PDB entry 9GMS | electron microscopy, 1.98 A resolution | chains B and E of the 4 polymer chains in the assembly

== Chain B ==
Protein: Polyribonucleotide nucleotidyltransferase
From: Mycobacterium tuberculosis
Notes: EC 2.7.7.8
UniProtKB: P9WI57 (PNP_MYCTU); residue numbers follow UniProt; this construct covers 4-596
Amino-acid sequence (593 residues; each row starts with the number of its first residue):
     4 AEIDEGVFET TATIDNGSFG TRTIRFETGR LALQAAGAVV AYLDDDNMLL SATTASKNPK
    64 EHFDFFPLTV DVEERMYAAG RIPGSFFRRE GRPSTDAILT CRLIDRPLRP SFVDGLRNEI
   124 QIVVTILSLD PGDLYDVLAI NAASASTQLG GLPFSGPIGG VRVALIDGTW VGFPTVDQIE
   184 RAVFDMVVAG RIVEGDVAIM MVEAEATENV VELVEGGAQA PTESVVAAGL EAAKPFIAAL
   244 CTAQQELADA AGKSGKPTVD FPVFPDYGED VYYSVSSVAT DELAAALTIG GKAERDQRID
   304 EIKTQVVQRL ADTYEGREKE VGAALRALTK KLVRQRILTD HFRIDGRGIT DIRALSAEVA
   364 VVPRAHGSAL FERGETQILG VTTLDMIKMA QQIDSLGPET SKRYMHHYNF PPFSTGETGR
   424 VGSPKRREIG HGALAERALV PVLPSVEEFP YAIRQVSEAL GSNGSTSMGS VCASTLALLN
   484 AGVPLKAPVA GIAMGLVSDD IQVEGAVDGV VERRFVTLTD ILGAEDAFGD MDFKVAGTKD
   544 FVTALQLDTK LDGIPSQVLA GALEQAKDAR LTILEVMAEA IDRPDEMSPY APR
Disordered / not traced: 589-596
Swiss-Prot annotation at these positions:
  - binding site (Mg(2+)): Asp529, Asp535
Small-molecule neighbours: A1IM2 (1-[[4-[4-[[2-phenyl-5-(trifluoromethyl)-1,3-oxazol-4-yl]carbonylamino]phenyl]phenyl]carbonylamino]cyclopentane-1-carboxylic acid): Ile302, Lys306, Leu328, Arg329, Thr332, Tyr411, Phe413, His434, Ser465, Asn466, Gly467, Ser468, Thr469, Ser470, Gly526, Ala527, Ala530, Phe531

== Chain E ==
Molecule: 15-nt RNA strand
Sequence (15 nucleotides; row label = number of the first residue in the row):
     1 AAAAAAAAAA AAAAA

== How chain B and chain E interact ==
Pairs across the interface - 14 pairs, chain B then chain E:
  Phe66(B) with A11(E), base contact
  Phe68(B) with A11(E), base contact; A12(E), stacking on the base
  Leu71(B) with A11(E), hydrogen bond to the sugar
  Arg105(B) with A12(E), salt bridge to the phosphate; A13(E), salt bridge to the phosphate
  Arg112(B) with A12(E), hydrogen bond to the sugar
  Thr418(B) with A14(E), hydrogen bond to the sugar
  Glu420(B) with A15(E), sugar contact
  Arg429(B) with A11(E), sugar contact; A12(E), phosphate contact
  Arg430(B) with A13(E), base contact; A14(E), salt bridge to the phosphate; A15(E), salt bridge to the phosphate
Interface residues without a listed pair, chain B (13 interface residues in all): Thr72, Asp108, Arg329, Arg423
Interface residues without a listed pair, chain E (6 interface residues in all): A1

== Overview ==
Chain B and chain E form an interface of 13 and 6 residues respectively; the contacts include 3 hydrogen
bonds, 4 salt bridges and 1 aromatic stacking contact. Polar pairs include Leu71(B)-A11(E), Arg112(B)-A12(E)
and Thr418(B)-A14(E). Chain B binds compound A1IM2.
Here chain B is Polyribonucleotide nucleotidyltransferase (Mycobacterium tuberculosis) and chain E is a 15-nt
RNA strand. Entry 9GMS (Mtb PNPase Rv2783c) was determined by electron microscopy, deposited together with
9GMT.
